3FUT - chain A; structure by X-ray diffraction, 1.52 A resolution.

== Chain A ==
Protein: Dimethyladenosine transferase
From: Thermus thermophilus
Notes: EC 2.1.1.-
Reference sequence: Q5SM60 (KSGA_THET8); residue numbers follow UniProt; this construct covers 1-271
Sequence (271 residues; row label = number of the first residue in the row):
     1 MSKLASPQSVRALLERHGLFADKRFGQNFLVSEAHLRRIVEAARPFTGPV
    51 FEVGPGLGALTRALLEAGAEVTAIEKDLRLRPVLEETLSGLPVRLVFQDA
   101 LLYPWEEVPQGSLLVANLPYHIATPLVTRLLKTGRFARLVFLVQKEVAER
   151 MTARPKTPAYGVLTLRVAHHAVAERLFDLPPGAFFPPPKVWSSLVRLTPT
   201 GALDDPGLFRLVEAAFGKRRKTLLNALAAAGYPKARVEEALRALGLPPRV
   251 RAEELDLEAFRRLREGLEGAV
Disordered / not traced: 1-4, 269-271
Modified positions: Mse-1 (selenomethionine); Mse-151 (selenomethionine; parent Met)
Swiss-Prot annotation at these positions:
  - binding site (S-adenosyl-L-methionine): Asn-28, Leu-30, Gly-54, Glu-75, Asp-99, Asn-117
Reported in the primary citation:
  - contacts within the chain: Asp-22/Arg-24
  - conformationally variable residues (loop rearrangement, side-chain flip): Asp-22, Tyr-120
  - catalytic residues: Leu-118, Tyr-120 (proposed by the authors, not directly observed)

== Summary ==
From UniProt: 6 S-adenosyl-L-methionine-binding residues. The paper reports catalytic residues Leu-118 and
Tyr-120; conformational variability at Asp-22 and Tyr-120.
Chain A is Dimethyladenosine transferase (Thermus thermophilus); the structure, Apo-form of T. thermophilus
16S rRNA A1518 and A1519 methyltransferase (KsgA) in space group P21212, was determined by X-ray diffraction
(same publication as 3FUU, 3FUV, 3FUW and 3FUX).
